7UNG - chains 8 and JD of the 435 polymer chains in the assembly; structure by electron microscopy, 3.60 A resolution.

== Chain 8 ==
Protein: Protein CFAP107
From: Homo sapiens
Reference sequence: Q8N1D5 (CF107_HUMAN); residue numbers follow UniProt; this construct covers 1-194
Sequence (194 residues; each row starts with the number of its first residue):
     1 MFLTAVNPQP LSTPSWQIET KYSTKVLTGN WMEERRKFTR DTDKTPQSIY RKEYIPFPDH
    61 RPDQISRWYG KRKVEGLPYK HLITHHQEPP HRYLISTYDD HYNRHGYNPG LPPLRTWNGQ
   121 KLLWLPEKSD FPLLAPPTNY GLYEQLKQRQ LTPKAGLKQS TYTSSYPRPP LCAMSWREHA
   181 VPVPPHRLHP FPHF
Not modelled in the structure: 1-7, 176-194
Differences from the reference sequence: conflict Phe-191 (Leu in Q8N1D5)

== Chain JD ==
Protein: Tubulin beta-4B chain
From: Homo sapiens
Reference sequence: P68371 (TBB4B_HUMAN); residues 1-445 here = UniProt positions 1-445
Sequence (445 residues; numbered 1 to 445; the number before each row is that of its first residue):
     1 MREIVHLQAG QCGNQIGAKF WEVISDEHGI DPTGTYHGDS DLQLERINVY YNEATGGKYV
    61 PRAVLVDLEP GTMDSVRSGP FGQIFRPDNF VFGQSGAGNN WAKGHYTEGA ELVDSVLDVV
   121 RKEAESCDCL QGFQLTHSLG GGTGSGMGTL LISKIREEYP DRIMNTFSVV PSPKVSDTVV
   181 EPYNATLSVH QLVENTDETY CIDNEALYDI CFRTLKLTTP TYGDLNHLVS ATMSGVTTCL
   241 RFPGQLNADL RKLAVNMVPF PRLHFFMPGF APLTSRGSQQ YRALTVPELT QQMFDAKNMM
   301 AACDPRHGRY LTVAAVFRGR MSMKEVDEQM LNVQNKNSSY FVEWIPNNVK TAVCDIPPRG
   361 LKMSATFIGN STAIQELFKR ISEQFTAMFR RKAFLHWYTG EGMDEMEFTE AESNMNDLVS
   421 EYQQYQDATA EEEGEFEEEA EEEVA
Not modelled in the structure: 427-445

== How chain 8 and chain JD interact ==
Residue-residue contacts - 63 pairs, chain 8 then chain JD:
  Lys-73(8) / Thr-219(JD)  hydrogen bond
  Lys-73(8) / Thr-221(JD)  hydrogen bond (backbone-side chain)
  Val-74(8) / Thr-221(JD)  hydrogen bond (backbone-side chain)
  Val-74(8) / Tyr-222(JD)
  Val-74(8) / Gly-223(JD)  hydrogen bond (backbone-backbone)
  Glu-75(8) / Gly-223(JD)
  Leu-77(8) / Leu-217(JD)  hydrophobic
  Leu-77(8) / Asp-224(JD)
  Tyr-79(8) / Val-23(JD)  hydrophobic
  Tyr-79(8) / His-227(JD)
  Tyr-79(8) / Pro-358(JD)
  Tyr-79(8) / Arg-359(JD)
  Lys-80(8) / Arg-276(JD)
  His-81(8) / Arg-276(JD)
  Leu-82(8) / Asp-224(JD)
  Leu-82(8) / His-227(JD)
  Leu-82(8) / Arg-276(JD)  hydrogen bond (backbone-side chain)
  Ile-83(8) / His-227(JD)
  Ile-83(8) / Arg-276(JD)
  Ile-83(8) / Leu-361(JD)  hydrophobic
  Thr-84(8) / Arg-276(JD)  hydrogen bond (backbone-side chain)
  Thr-84(8) / Gly-360(JD)
  His-85(8) / Thr-274(JD)  hydrogen bond
  His-85(8) / Gly-360(JD)  hydrogen bond (backbone-backbone)
  His-85(8) / Leu-361(JD)
  His-86(8) / Gln-279(JD)  hydrogen bond (backbone-side chain)
  His-86(8) / Gln-280(JD)
  His-86(8) / Arg-282(JD)
  Gln-87(8) / Gln-279(JD)  hydrogen bond
  Pro-90(8) / Arg-359(JD)  hydrogen bond (backbone-side chain)
  His-91(8) / Asp-39(JD)
  Tyr-93(8) / Lys-362(JD)
  Leu-94(8) / Asp-39(JD)
  Leu-94(8) / Ser-40(JD)
  Leu-94(8) / Gln-43(JD)
  Leu-94(8) / Ile-356(JD)  hydrophobic
  Leu-94(8) / Arg-359(JD)
  Ile-95(8) / Arg-320(JD)
  Ile-95(8) / Asp-355(JD)
  Ile-95(8) / Ile-356(JD)
  Ser-96(8) / Arg-320(JD)  hydrogen bond (backbone-side chain)
  Ser-96(8) / Asp-355(JD)  hydrogen bond
  Thr-97(8) / Gln-245(JD)
  Thr-97(8) / Arg-320(JD)
  Thr-97(8) / Asp-355(JD)  hydrogen bond (backbone-side chain)
  Asp-100(8) / Arg-320(JD)  salt bridge
  His-101(8) / Arg-320(JD)  hydrogen bond
  Pro-137(8) / Asp-39(JD)
  Pro-137(8) / Ser-40(JD)
  Thr-138(8) / Ser-40(JD)
  Thr-138(8) / Asp-41(JD)  hydrogen bond (backbone-backbone)
  Thr-138(8) / Leu-42(JD)
  Asn-139(8) / Asp-39(JD)  hydrogen bond (side chain-backbone)
  Asn-139(8) / Asp-41(JD)
  Tyr-140(8) / Asp-41(JD)
  Tyr-140(8) / Glu-45(JD)  hydrogen bond
  Leu-142(8) / Asp-41(JD)
  Leu-142(8) / Leu-44(JD)  hydrophobic
  Tyr-143(8) / Tyr-36(JD)  hydrophobic
  Tyr-143(8) / Asp-41(JD)  hydrogen bond (backbone-side chain)
  Tyr-143(8) / Leu-44(JD)  hydrophobic
  Gln-150(8) / Glu-53(JD)  hydrogen bond
  Gln-150(8) / Gly-57(JD)
Interface residues without a listed pair, chain 8 (34 interface residues in all): Gly-76, Glu-88, Ser-129, Gly-141, Leu-146
Interface residues without a listed pair, chain JD (41 interface residues in all): Tyr-59, Pro-80, Leu-215, Phe-270, Pro-272, Leu-284, Met-321, Ser-322, Pro-357

== Overview ==
Chain 8 and chain JD form an interface of 34 and 41 residues respectively, with 20 hydrogen bonds and 1 salt
bridge. Polar contacts include Asp-100(8)/Arg-320(JD), Lys-73(8)/Thr-219(JD) and Lys-73(8)/Thr-221(JD).
Chain 8 is Protein CFAP107 and chain JD is Tubulin beta-4B chain, both from Homo sapiens; the structure, 48-nm
repeat of the human respiratory doublet microtubule, was determined by electron microscopy together with 7UN1
from the same study.
